Entry 8UA8 (electron microscopy, 3.70 A resolution); this record covers chains A and J of the 17 polymer chains in the assembly.

# Chain A
Molecule: Glycoprotein E1
Source organism: Semliki Forest virus
UniProtKB: A0A0F6PP03 (A0A0F6PP03_SFV); residues 1-438 here correspond to UniProt positions 816-1253 (UniProt number = residue number + 815)
Sequence (438 residues; each row starts with the number of its first residue):
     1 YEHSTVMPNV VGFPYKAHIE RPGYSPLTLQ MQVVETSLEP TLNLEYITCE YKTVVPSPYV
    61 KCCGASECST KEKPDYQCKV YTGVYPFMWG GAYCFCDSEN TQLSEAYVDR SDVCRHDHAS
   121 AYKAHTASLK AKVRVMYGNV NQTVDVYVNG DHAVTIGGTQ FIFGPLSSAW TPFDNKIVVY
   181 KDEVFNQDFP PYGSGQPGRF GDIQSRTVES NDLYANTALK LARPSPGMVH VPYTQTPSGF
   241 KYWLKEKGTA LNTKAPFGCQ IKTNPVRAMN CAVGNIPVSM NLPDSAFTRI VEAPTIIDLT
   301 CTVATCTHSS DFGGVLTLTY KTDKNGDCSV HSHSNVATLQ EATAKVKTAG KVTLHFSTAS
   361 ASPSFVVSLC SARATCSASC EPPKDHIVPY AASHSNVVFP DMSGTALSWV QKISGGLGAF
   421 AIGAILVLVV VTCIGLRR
Cystine bridges: Cys-49/Cys-114, Cys-63/Cys-96, Cys-68/Cys-78, Cys-259/Cys-271, Cys-301/Cys-376, Cys-306/Cys-380, Cys-328/Cys-370
Glycans and other covalent adducts: N-acetylglucosamine (NAG) linked to Asn-141

# Chain J
Molecule: Glycoprotein E2
Source organism: Semliki Forest virus
UniProtKB: A0A0E3T652 (A0A0E3T652_SFV); residues 6-422 here correspond to UniProt positions 339-755 (UniProt number = residue number + 333)
Sequence (417 residues; numbered 6 to 422; the number before each row is that of its first residue):
     6 FNVYKATRPY IAYCADCGAG HSCHSPVAIE AVRSEATDGM LKIQFSAQIG IDKSDNHDYT
    66 KIRYADGHAI ENAVRSSLKV ATSGDCFVHG TMGHFILAKC PPGEFLQVSI QDTRNAVRAC
   126 RIQYHHDPQP VGREKFTIRP HYGKEIPCTT YQQTTAKTVE EIDMHMPPDT PDRTLLSQQS
   186 GNVKITVGGK KVKYNCTCGT GNVGTTNSDM TINTCLIEQC HVSVTDHKKW QFNSPFVPRA
   246 DEPARKGKVH IPFPLDNITC RVPMAREPTV IHGKREVTLH LHPDHPTLFS YRTLGEDPQY
   306 HEEWVTAAVE RTIPVPVDGM EYHWGNNDPV RLWSQLTTEG KPHGWPHQIV QYYYGLYPAA
   366 TVSAVVGMSL LALISIFASC YMLVAARSKC LTPYALTPGA AVPWTLGILC CAPRAHA
Cystine bridges: Cys-19/Cys-125, Cys-22/Cys-28, Cys-91/Cys-105, Cys-153/Cys-265, Cys-201/Cys-225, Cys-203/Cys-220
Glycans and other covalent adducts: glycan linked to Asn-200; N-acetylglucosamine (NAG) linked to Asn-262

# Chain A / chain J interface
Residue-residue contacts (8; chain A residue first):
  Ile-434(A) / Ile-413(J)  hydrophobic
  Leu-436(A) / Arg-419(J)
  Arg-437(A) / Trp-409(J)
  Arg-437(A) / Gly-412(J)
  Arg-437(A) / Ile-413(J)
  Arg-437(A) / Ala-417(J)
  Arg-437(A) / Arg-419(J)
  Arg-438(A) / Trp-409(J)
Other interface residues (no listed pair), chain A (5 interface residues in all): Cys-433

# Overview
The chain A/chain J interface involves 5 residues from each chain. Covalently linked N-acetylglucosamine: at
Asn-141(A). N-acetylglucosamine is covalently linked to Asn-262(J).
Here chain A is Glycoprotein E1 and chain J is Glycoprotein E2, both from Semliki Forest virus. Entry 8UA8
(Structure of Semliki Forest virus VLP in complex with VLDLR LA2) was determined by electron microscopy
together with 8UA9 from the same study.
